PDB entry 8EDG | electron microscopy, 4.64 A resolution (low resolution: residue-level contacts below are approximate; hydrogen-bond / salt-bridge calls are withheld) | chains N and E of the 12 polymer chains in the assembly

[Chain N]
Molecule: 46-nt DNA strand
Sequence (46 nucleotides; row label = number of the first residue in the row):
     1 AGAGAACAAC AACAAGTGGC TTATTTTGAT ACTTATGCGC CACTTG

[Chain E]
Molecule: Hermes transposase
From: Musca domestica
UniProt: Q25438 (Q25438_MUSDO); numbering as in UniProt (aligned over 1-612)
Amino-acid sequence (612 residues; row label = number of the first residue in the row):
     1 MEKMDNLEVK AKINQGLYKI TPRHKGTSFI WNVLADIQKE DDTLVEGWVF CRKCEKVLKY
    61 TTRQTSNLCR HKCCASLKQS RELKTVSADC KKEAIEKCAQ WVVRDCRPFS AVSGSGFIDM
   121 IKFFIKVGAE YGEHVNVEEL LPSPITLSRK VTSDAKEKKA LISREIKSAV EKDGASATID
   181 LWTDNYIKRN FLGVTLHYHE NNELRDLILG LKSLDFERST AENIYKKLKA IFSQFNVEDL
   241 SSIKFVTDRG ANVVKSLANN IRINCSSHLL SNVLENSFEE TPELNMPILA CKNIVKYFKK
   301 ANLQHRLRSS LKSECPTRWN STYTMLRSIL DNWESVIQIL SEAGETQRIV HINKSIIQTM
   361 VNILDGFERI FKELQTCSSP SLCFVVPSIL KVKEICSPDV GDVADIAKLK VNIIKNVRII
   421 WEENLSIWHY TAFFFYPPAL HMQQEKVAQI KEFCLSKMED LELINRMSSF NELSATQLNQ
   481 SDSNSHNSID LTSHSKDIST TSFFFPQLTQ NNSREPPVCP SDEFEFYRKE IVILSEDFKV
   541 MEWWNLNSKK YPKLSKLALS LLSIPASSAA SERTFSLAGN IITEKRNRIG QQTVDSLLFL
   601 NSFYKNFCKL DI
Not modelled in the structure: 1-3, 461-516, 610-612
Construct notes: engineered mutation Glu2 (Gln in Q25438), Gly128 (Lys in Q25438)
Metal / ion sites: Zn2+: Cys51, Cys54, His71, Cys73

[Interface between chain N and chain E]
Pairs across the interface (22; chain N residue first):
  DG28(N) - Lys72(E)
  DA29(N) - Lys56(E)
  DA29(N) - Lys72(E)
  DT30(N) - Lys59(E)
  DT30(N) - Asn67(E)
  DT30(N) - Arg70(E)
  DA31(N) - Lys59(E)
  DA31(N) - Asn67(E)
  DC32(N) - Arg63(E)
  DC32(N) - Gln64(E)
  DC32(N) - Asn67(E)
  DT33(N) - Arg63(E)
  DT33(N) - Gln64(E)
  DT36(N) - Lys91(E)
  DT36(N) - Lys92(E)
  DG37(N) - Lys91(E)
  DC43(N) - Lys312(E)
  DT44(N) - Ser309(E)
  DT44(N) - Ser310(E)
  DT44(N) - Lys312(E)
  DT45(N) - Leu311(E)
  DG46(N) - Arg318(E)
Also at the interface, not in a pair above, chain N (13 interface residues in all): DT34
Also at the interface, not in a pair above, chain E (17 interface residues in all): Ile95, Arg308, Ser313

[Summary]
13 residues of chain N face 17 of chain E across their interface. Cys51(E), Cys54(E), His71(E) and Cys73(E)
coordinate Zn2+.
Here chain N is a 46-nt DNA strand and chain E is Hermes transposase (Musca domestica). Entry 8EDG (Cryo-EM
structure of the Hermes transposase bound to two left-ends of its DNA transposon) was determined by electron
microscopy, deposited together with 8EB5 and 8SJD.
